PDB entry 6R9B | electron microscopy, 3.80 A resolution | chains F and G of the 7 polymer chains in the assembly

Chain F (and G):
Protein: Overcome classical restriction gp0.3
From: Enterobacteria phage T7
Notes: chain G of this document is another copy of the same molecule, construct and numbering; everything in this record applies to it too
UniProt: P03775 (OCR_BPT7); residues 0-116 here correspond to UniProt positions 1-117 (UniProt number = residue number + 1)
Amino-acid sequence (117 residues; numbered 0 to 116; the number before each row is that of its first residue; numbering starts at 0):
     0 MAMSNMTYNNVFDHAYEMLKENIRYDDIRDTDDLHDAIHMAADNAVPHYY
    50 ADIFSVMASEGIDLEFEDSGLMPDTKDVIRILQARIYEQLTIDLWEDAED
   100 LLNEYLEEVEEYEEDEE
Not modelled in the structure: 0-4, 109-116 (chain G: 0-4, 110-116)

How chain F and chain G interact:
Residue-residue contacts (14; chain F residue first):
  Tyr49(F) with Leu63(G), hydrophobic
  Ala50(F) with Ala57(G)
  Phe53(F) with Phe53(G); Met56(G); Ala57(G); Leu81(G), hydrophobic
  Ser54(F) with Ala57(G)
  Met56(F) with Phe53(G)
  Ala57(F) with Phe53(G); Ser54(G); Ala57(G), hydrophobic
  Val77(F) with Ile80(G), hydrophobic
  Ile78(F) with Leu63(G), hydrophobic
  Leu81(F) with Val77(G), hydrophobic
Interface residues without a listed pair, chain F (11 interface residues in all): Leu63, Ile80
Interface residues without a listed pair, chain G (9 interface residues in all): Ile78

Overview:
11 residues of chain F face 9 of chain G across their interface.
Chain F and chain G are both Overcome classical restriction gp0.3 (Enterobacteria phage T7); the structure,
Cryo-EM structure of bacterial RNAP with a DNA mimic protein Ocr from T7 phage, was determined by electron
microscopy together with 6R9G from the same study.
